Entry 7ZN2 (electron microscopy, 4.29 A resolution (low resolution: residue-level contacts below are approximate; hydrogen-bond / salt-bridge calls are withheld)); this record covers chains c and b of the 36 polymer chains in the assembly.

# Chain c (and b)
Name: Probable baseplate hub protein
From: Escherichia phage T5
Notes: chain b of this document is another copy of the same molecule, construct and numbering; everything in this record applies to it too
Reference sequence: Q6QGE9 (BPPB3_BPT5); residues 1-949 here = UniProt positions 1-949
Chain sequence (949 residues; each row starts with the number of its first residue):
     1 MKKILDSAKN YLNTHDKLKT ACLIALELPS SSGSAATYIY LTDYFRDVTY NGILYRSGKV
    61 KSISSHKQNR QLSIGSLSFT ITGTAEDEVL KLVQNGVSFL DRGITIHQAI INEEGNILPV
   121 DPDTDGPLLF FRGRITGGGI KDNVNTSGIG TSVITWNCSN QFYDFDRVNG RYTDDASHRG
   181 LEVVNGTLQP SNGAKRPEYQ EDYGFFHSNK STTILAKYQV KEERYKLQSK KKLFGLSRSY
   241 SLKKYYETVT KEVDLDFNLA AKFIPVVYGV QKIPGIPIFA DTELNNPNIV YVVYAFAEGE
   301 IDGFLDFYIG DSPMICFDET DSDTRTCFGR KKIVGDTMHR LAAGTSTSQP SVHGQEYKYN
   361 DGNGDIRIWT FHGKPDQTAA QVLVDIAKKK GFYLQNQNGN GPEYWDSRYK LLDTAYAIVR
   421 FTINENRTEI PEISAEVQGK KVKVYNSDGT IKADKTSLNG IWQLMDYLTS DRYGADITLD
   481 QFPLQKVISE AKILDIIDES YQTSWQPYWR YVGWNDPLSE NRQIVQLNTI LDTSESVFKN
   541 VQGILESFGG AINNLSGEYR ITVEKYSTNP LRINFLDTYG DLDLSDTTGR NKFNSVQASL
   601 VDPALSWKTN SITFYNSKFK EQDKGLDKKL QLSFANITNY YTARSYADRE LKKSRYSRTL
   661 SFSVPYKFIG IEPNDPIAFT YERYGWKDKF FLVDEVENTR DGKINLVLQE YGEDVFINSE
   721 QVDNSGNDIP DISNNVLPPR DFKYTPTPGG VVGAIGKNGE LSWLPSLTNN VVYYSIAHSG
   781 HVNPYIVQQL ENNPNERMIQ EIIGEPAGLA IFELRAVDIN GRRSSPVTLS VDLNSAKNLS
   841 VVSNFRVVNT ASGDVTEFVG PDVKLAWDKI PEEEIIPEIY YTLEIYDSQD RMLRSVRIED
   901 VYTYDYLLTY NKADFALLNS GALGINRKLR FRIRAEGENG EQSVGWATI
Cystine bridges: Cys316-Cys327

# Chain c / chain b interface
Pairs across the interface (85):
  Phe575(c) with Val144(b)
  Gly580(c) with Asp142(b); Val144(b)
  Asp581(c) with Asp142(b); Asn143(b)
  Leu582(c) with Lys141(b); Asp142(b)
  Asp583(c) with Ile140(b); Lys141(b)
  Leu584(c) with Gly139(b); Ile140(b)
  Asp586(c) with Gly96(b); Val97(b); Gly137(b); Gly138(b)
  Thr588(c) with Val97(b); Leu100(b)
  Gly589(c) with Leu100(b)
  Lys618(c) with Val183(b); Asn185(b)
  Lys624(c) with Tyr163(b); Asp166(b); Arg167(b); Val168(b)
  Gly625(c) with Val168(b)
  Leu626(c) with Asp166(b); Val168(b)
  Tyr656(c) with Val97(b)
  Arg658(c) with Leu92(b); Val93(b); Gly96(b); Val97(b)
  Tyr681(c) with Asp142(b)
  Arg683(c) with Gly83(b); Glu86(b); Leu90(b); Asp142(b); Ser152(b)
  Tyr684(c) with Val89(b); Leu90(b); Val93(b); Ile140(b); Asp142(b)
  Gly685(c) with Gln94(b)
  Trp686(c) with Val93(b)
  Asp728(c) with Glu899(b); Asp900(b)
  Pro730(c) with Glu899(b); Asp900(b); Val901(b)
  Asp731(c) with Ile898(b); Glu899(b)
  Ile732(c) with Ile898(b)
  Ser733(c) with Val896(b); Arg897(b)
  Asn734(c) with Arg894(b); Ser895(b); Val896(b)
  Asn735(c) with Thr882(b); Ser895(b); Val896(b); Arg897(b)
  Leu737(c) with Met892(b); Arg894(b); Ser895(b)
  Pro738(c) with Met892(b)
  Leu767(c) with Leu918(b)
  Val772(c) with Arg56(b)
  Tyr773(c) with Leu54(b)
  His778(c) with Ile811(b)
  Ser779(c) with Ile811(b); Thr828(b); Ser830(b)
  His781(c) with Ile811(b)
  Val782(c) with Ser779(b); Ile811(b); Glu813(b)
  Asn783(c) with Asn51(b)
  Pro784(c) with Gly52(b)
  Ile786(c) with Gly52(b)
  Ile811(c) with Leu809(b)
  Glu813(c) with Leu809(b)
  Val855(c) with Gln889(b)
  Thr856(c) with Ser888(b); Gln889(b)
Also at the interface, not in a pair above, chain c (51 interface residues in all): Tyr579, Ser585, Lys592, Gln622, Ile729, Gly780, Gln788, Asp854
Also at the interface, not in a pair above, chain b (55 interface residues in all): Ile53, Thr84, Asn95, Asp101, Ser536, His778, Leu893

# In short
Chain c and chain b form an interface of 51 and 55 residues respectively.
Both chains are Probable baseplate hub protein (Escherichia phage T5). Entry 7ZN2 (Tail tip of siphophage T5 :
full complex after interaction with its bacterial receptor FhuA) was determined by electron microscopy (same
publication as 7QG9, 7ZHJ, 7ZN4, 7ZQB and 7ZQP).
